1S0E - chain A; structure by X-ray diffraction, 1.90 A resolution.

Chain A:
Name: Botulinum neurotoxin type B
From: Clostridium botulinum
Notes: EC 3.4.24.69
UniProt: P10844 (BXB_CLOBO); numbering as in UniProt (aligned over 1-1290)
Chain sequence (1290 residues; row label = number of the first residue in the row):
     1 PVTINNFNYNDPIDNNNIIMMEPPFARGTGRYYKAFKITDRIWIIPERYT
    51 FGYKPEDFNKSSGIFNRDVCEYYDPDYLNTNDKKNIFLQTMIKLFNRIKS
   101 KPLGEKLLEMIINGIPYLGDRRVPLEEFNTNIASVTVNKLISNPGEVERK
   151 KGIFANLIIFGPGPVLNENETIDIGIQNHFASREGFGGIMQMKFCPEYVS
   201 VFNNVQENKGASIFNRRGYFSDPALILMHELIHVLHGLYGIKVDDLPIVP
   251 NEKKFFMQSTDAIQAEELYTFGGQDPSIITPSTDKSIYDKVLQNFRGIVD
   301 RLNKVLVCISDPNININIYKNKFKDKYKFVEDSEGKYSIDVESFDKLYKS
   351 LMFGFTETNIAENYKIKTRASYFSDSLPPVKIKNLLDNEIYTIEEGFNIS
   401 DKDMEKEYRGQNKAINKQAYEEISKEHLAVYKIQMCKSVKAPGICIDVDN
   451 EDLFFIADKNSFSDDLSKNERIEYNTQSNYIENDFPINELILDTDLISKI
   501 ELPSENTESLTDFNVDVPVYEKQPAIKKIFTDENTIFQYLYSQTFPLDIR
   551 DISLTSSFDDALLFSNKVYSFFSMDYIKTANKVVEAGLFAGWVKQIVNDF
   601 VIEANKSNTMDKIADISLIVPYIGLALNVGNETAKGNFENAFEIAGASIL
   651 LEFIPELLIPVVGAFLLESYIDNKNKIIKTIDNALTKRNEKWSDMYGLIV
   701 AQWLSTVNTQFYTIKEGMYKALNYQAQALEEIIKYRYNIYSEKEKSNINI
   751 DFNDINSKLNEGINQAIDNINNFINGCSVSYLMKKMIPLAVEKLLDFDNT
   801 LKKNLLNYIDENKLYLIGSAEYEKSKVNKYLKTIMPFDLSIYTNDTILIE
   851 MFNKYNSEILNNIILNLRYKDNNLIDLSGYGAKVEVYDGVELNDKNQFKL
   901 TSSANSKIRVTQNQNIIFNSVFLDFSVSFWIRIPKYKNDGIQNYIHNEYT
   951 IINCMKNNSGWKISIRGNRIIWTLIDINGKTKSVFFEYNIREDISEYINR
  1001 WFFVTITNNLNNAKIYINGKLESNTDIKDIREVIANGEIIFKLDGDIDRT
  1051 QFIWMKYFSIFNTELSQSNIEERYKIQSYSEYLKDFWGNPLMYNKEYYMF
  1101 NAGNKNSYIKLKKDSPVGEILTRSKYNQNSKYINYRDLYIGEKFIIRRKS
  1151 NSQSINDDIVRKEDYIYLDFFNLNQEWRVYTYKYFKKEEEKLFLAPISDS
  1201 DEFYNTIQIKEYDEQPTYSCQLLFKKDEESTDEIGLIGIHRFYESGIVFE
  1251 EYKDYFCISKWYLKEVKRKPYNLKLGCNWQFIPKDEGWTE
Disordered / not traced: 440-442
Disulfide bonds: Cys-436/Cys-445
Ion coordination: Zn2+: His-229, His-233, Glu-267; Ca2+ site 1: Pro-276, Ile-279, Asp-284, Asn-483; Ca2+ site 2: Ala-561, Phe-564, Lys-567
UniProt features mapped onto this chain:
  - binding site (a ganglioside GT1b (d18:1(4E))): Glu-1189, Glu-1190

Overview:
His-229, His-233 and Glu-267 coordinate Zn2+. Pro-276, Ile-279, Asp-284 and Asn-483 coordinate Ca2+ site 1.
Curated annotation (UniProt) lists ganglioside GT1b (d18:1(4E))-binding residues Glu-1189 and Glu-1190.
Chain A is Botulinum neurotoxin type B (Clostridium botulinum); the structure, Crystal structure of botulinum
neurotoxin type B at pH 6.0, was determined by X-ray diffraction, deposited together with 1S0B, 1S0C, 1S0D,
1S0F and 1S0G.
